7L7G - chains F and G of the 10 polymer chains in the assembly; structure by electron microscopy, 3.00 A resolution.

[Chain F]
Molecule: Translation initiation factor eIF-2B subunit delta
From: Homo sapiens
UniProtKB: Q9UI10 (EI2BD_HUMAN); residues 1-523 here = UniProt positions 1-523
Chain sequence (523 residues; each row starts with the number of its first residue):
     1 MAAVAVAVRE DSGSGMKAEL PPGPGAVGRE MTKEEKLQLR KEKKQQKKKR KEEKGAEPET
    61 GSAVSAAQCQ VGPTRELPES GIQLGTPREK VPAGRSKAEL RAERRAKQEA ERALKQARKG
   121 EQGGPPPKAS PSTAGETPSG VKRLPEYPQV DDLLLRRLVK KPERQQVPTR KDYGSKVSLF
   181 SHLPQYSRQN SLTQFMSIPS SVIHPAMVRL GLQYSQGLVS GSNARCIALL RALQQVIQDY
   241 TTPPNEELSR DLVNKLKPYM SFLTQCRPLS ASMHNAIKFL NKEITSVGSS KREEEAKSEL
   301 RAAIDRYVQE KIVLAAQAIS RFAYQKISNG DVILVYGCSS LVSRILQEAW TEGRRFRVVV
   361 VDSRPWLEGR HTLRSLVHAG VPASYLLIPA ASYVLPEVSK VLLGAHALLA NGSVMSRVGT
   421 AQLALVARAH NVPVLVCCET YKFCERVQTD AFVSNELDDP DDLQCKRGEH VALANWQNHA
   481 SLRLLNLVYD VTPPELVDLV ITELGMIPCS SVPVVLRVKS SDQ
Disordered / not traced: 1-165, 523
Small-molecule neighbours: C7B (2-(4-chloranylphenoxy)-N-[4-[2-(4-chloranylphenoxy)ethanoylamino]cyclohexyl]ethanamide): V177, S178, L179, F180, F452, L485
Swiss-Prot annotation at these positions:
  - region: R170 to L179 (May bind the chemical integrated stress response (ISR) inhibitor ISRIB)
  - modified residue: A2 (N-acetylalanine), S12 (Phosphoserine), T86 (Phosphothreonine), S130 (Phosphoserine)
  - natural variant: R209 (R209Q: In VWM4), A228 (A228V: In VWM4), L269 (L269R: In VWM4), R357 (R357Q: In VWM4), R374 (R374C: In VWM4), C465 (C465R: In VWM4), Y489 (Y489H: In VWM4)

[Chain G]
Molecule: Translation initiation factor eIF-2B subunit alpha
From: Homo sapiens
UniProtKB: Q14232 (EI2BA_HUMAN); residues 1-305 here = UniProt positions 1-305
Chain sequence (305 residues; row label = number of the first residue in the row):
     1 MDDKELIEYF KSQMKEDPDM ASAVAAIRTL LEFLKRDKGE TIQGLRANLT SAIETLCGVD
    61 SSVAVSSGGE LFLRFISLAS LEYSDYSKCK KIMIERGELF LRRISLSRNK IADLCHTFIK
   121 DGATILTHAY SRVVLRVLEA AVAAKKRFSV YVTESQPDLS GKKMAKALCH LNVPVTVVLD
   181 AAVGYIMEKA DLVIVGAEGV VENGGIINKI GTNQMAVCAK AQNKPFYVVA ESFKFVRLFP
   241 LNQQDVPDKF KYKADTLKVA QTGQDLKEEH PWVDYTAPSL ITLLFTDLGV LTPSAVSDEL
   301 IKLYL
Disordered / not traced: 1-3, 80-85, 253-269

[How chain F and chain G interact]
Contacting residue pairs (25; chain F residue first):
  K326(F) - F239(G)  hydrogen bond (side chain-backbone)
  K326(F) - L241(G)
  K326(F) - D245(G)  salt bridge
  K400(F) - L241(G)
  P433(F) - L241(G)  hydrophobic
  L435(F) - L241(G)  hydrophobic
  D498(F) - F239(G)
  L499(F) - F239(G)  hydrophobic
  L499(F) - L241(G)  hydrophobic
  L504(F) - R237(G)
  L504(F) - Y304(G)  hydrophobic
  M506(F) - E202(G)
  M506(F) - R237(G)
  I507(F) - F239(G)
  P508(F) - N203(G)
  P508(F) - F239(G)
  P508(F) - S297(G)
  S510(F) - S294(G)
  S511(F) - S297(G)
  S511(F) - I301(G)
  V514(F) - D298(G)
  V514(F) - I301(G)  hydrophobic
  R517(F) - D298(G)  salt bridge
  R517(F) - K302(G)
  V518(F) - Y304(G)
Interface residues without a listed pair, chain F (16 interface residues in all): V515

[Overview]
16 residues of chain F and 12 residues of chain G are in contact; the contacts include 1 hydrogen bond and 2
salt bridges. Among the polar pairs are K326(F)-D245(G), R517(F)-D298(G) and K326(F)-F239(G). Chain F binds
compound C7B.
Chain F is Translation initiation factor eIF-2B subunit delta and chain G is Translation initiation factor
eIF-2B subunit alpha, both from Homo sapiens; the structure, Electron cryo-microscopy of the eukaryotic
translation initiation factor 2B from Homo sapiens (updated model of PDB ..., was determined by electron
microscopy (same publication as 7L70).
